Entry 4DNR (X-ray diffraction, 3.68 A resolution); this record covers chains B and A of the 3 polymer chains in the assembly.

[Chain B]
Molecule: Cation efflux system protein CusB
From: Escherichia coli
Reference sequence: P77239 (CUSB_ECOLI); residue numbers follow UniProt; this construct covers 1-407
Amino-acid sequence (413 residues; row label = number of the first residue in the row):
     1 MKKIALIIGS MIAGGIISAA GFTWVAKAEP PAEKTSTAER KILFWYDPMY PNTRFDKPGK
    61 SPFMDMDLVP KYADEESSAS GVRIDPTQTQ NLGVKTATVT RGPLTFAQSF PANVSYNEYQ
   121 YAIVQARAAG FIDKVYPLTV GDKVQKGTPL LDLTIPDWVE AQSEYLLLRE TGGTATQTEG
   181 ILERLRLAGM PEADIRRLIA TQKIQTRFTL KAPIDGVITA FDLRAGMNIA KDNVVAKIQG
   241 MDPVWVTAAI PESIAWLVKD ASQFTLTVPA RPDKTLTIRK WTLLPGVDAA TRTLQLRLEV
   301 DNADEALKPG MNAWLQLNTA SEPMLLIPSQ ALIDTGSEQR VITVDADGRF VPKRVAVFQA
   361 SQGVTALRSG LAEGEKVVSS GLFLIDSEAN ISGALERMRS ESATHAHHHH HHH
Not modelled in the structure: 1-78, 401-413
Construct notes: expression tag (408-413)

[Chain A]
Molecule: Cation efflux system protein CusA
From: Escherichia coli
Reference sequence: P38054 (CUSA_ECOLI); residue numbers follow UniProt; this construct covers 1-1047
Amino-acid sequence (1054 residues; numbered -6 to 1047; the number before each row is that of its first residue; numbers below 1 keep their minus sign (Met-6 is residue -6)):
    -6 MHHHHHHMIE WIIRRSVANR FLVLMGALFL SIWGTWTIIN TPVDALPDLS DVQVIIKTSY
    54 PGQAPQIVEN QVTYPLTTTM LSVPGAKTVR GFSQFGDSYV YVIFEDGTDP YWARSRVLEY
   114 LNQVQGKLPA GVSAELGPDA TGVGWIYEYA LVDRSGKHDL ADLRSLQDWF LKYELKTIPD
   174 VAEVASVGGV VKEYQVVIDP QRLAQYGISL AEVKSALDAS NQEAGGSSIE LAEAEYMVRA
   234 SGYLQTLDDF NHIVLKASEN GVPVYLRDVA KVQIGPEMRR GIAELNGEGE VAGGVVILRS
   294 GKNAREVIAA VKDKLETLKS SLPEGVEIVT TYDRSQLIDR AIDNLSGKLL EEFIVVAVVC
   354 ALFLWHVRSA LVAIISLPLG LCIAFIVMHF QGLNANIMSL GGIAIAVGAM VDAAIVMIEN
   414 AHKRLEEWQH QHPDATLDNK TRWQVITDAS VEVGPALFIS LLIITLSFIP IFTLEGQEGR
   474 LFGPLAFTKT YAMAGAALLA IVVIPILMGY WIRGKIPPES SNPLNRFLIR VYHPLLLKVL
   534 HWPKTTLLVA ALSVLTVLWP LNKVGGEFLP QINEGDLLYM PSTLPGISAA EAASMLQKTD
   594 KLIMSVPEVA RVFGKTGKAE TATDSAPLEM VETTIQLKPQ EQWRPGMTMD KIIEELDNTV
   654 RLPGLANLWV PPIRNRIDML STGIKSPIGI KVSGTVLADI DAMAEQIEEV ARTVPGVASA
   714 LAFRLEGGRY INVEINREKA ARYGMTVADV QLFVTSAVGG AMVGETVEGI ARYPINLRYP
   774 QSWRDSPQAL RQLPILTPMK QQITLADVAD IKVSTGPSML KTENARPTSW IYIDARDRDM
   834 VSVVHDLQKA IAEKVQLKPG TSVAFSGQFE LLERANHKLK LMVPMTLMII FVLLYLAFRR
   894 VGEALLIISS VPFALVGGIW LLWWMGFHLS VATGTGFIAL AGVAAEFGVV MLMYLRHAIE
   954 AVPSLNNPQT FSEQKLDEAL YHGAVLRVRP KAMTVAVIIA GLLPILWGTG AGSEVMSRIA
  1014 APMIGGMITA PLLSLFIIPA AYKLMWLHRH RVRK
Not modelled in the structure: -6 to 0, 505-516, 1044-1047
Construct notes: expression tag (-6 to 0); engineered mutation Phe716 (Glu in P38054)
Bound ions: Cu ion: Met573, Met672
Swiss-Prot annotation at these positions:
  - mutagenesis: Ala399 (A399D: Strong decrease in copper resistance), Asp405 (D405N: Loss of copper resistance), Glu412 (E412D: Slight decrease in copper resistance; E412Q: Loss of copper resistance), Met573 (M573I: Loss of copper resistance), Met623 (M623I: Loss of copper resistance), Met640 (M640I: No change in copper resistance), Met672 (M672I: Loss of copper resistance), Met738 (M738I: No change in copper resistance), Met755 (M755I: Slight decrease in copper resistance), Met792 (M792I: No change in copper resistance), Met812 (M812I: Slight decrease in copper resistance), Met833 (M833I: Slight decrease in copper resistance)

[How chain B and chain A interact]
Residue-residue contacts - 72 pairs, chain B then chain A:
  Ala79(B) with Asn651(A), hydrogen bond (backbone-side chain)
  Ser80(B) with Asn651(A); Thr652(A)
  Val82(B) with Ser598(A); Thr652(A)
  Ile84(B) with Lys594(A); Leu595(A), hydrophobic
  Asp85(B) with Lys594(A), hydrogen bond (backbone-side chain)
  Pro86(B) with Lys591(A)
  Thr87(B) with Gln590(A); Lys594(A)
  Gln88(B) with Gln590(A)
  Thr89(B) with Gly282(A); Gln590(A), hydrogen bond (backbone-side chain); Lys594(A), hydrogen bond
  Gln90(B) with Gly282(A); Glu283(A), hydrogen bond (side chain-backbone)
  Asn91(B) with Arg147(A), hydrogen bond (backbone-side chain); Glu281(A), hydrogen bond (backbone-backbone)
  Leu92(B) with Val145(A), hydrophobic; Asp146(A), hydrogen bond (backbone-backbone); Arg147(A); Leu278(A), hydrophobic; Glu281(A); Gly282(A); Val284(A), hydrophobic
  Gly93(B) with Asp146(A), hydrogen bond (backbone-backbone); His151(A); Asp152(A)
  Val94(B) with Gly149(A); His151(A)
  Lys95(B) with Gly149(A); Lys150(A); His151(A); Asp152(A), salt bridge; Asp155(A), salt bridge
  Asn113(B) with Asn253(A), hydrogen bond
  Ala249(B) with Val255(A), hydrophobic
  Pro251(B) with Arg260(A)
  Ala290(B) with Lys249(A), hydrogen bond (backbone-side chain)
  Thr291(B) with Val255(A)
  Arg292(B) with Gln198(A), hydrogen bond (side chain-backbone); Tyr199(A)
  Thr293(B) with Val255(A)
  Gln330(B) with Ile267(A), hydrogen bond (side chain-backbone)
  Asp334(B) with Lys264(A), salt bridge
  Thr335(B) with Ser775(A)
  Gly336(B) with Pro773(A); Ser775(A)
  Ser337(B) with Ser775(A)
  Ser380(B) with Asp152(A), hydrogen bond
  Gly381(B) with Pro269(A)
  Leu382(B) with Ala154(A), hydrophobic; Gly268(A); Pro269(A)
  Leu384(B) with Pro269(A)
  Ile385(B) with Glu270(A); Arg272(A); Ala582(A), hydrophobic
  Asp386(B) with Glu186(A); Gln188(A), hydrogen bond; Pro269(A); Glu270(A); Arg771(A), hydrogen bond (backbone-side chain)
  Ser387(B) with Met271(A); Arg771(A)
  Glu388(B) with Gln774(A); Arg777(A), salt bridge
  Asn390(B) with Gln774(A)
  Ile391(B) with Gln774(A), hydrogen bond (backbone-side chain)
  Arg397(B) with Ala583(A); Glu584(A), salt bridge
Interface residues without a listed pair, chain B (45 interface residues in all): Thr96, Gln108, Pro111, Glu252, Ala289, Glu338, Ala389
Interface residues without a listed pair, chain A (57 interface residues in all): Leu153, Leu156, Val183, Gly254, Pro256, Val257, Gln266, Gly280, Ser581, Ser587, Glu648, Asn769, Asp778

[Summary]
Chain B and chain A form an interface of 45 and 57 residues respectively, with 17 hydrogen bonds and 5 salt
bridges. Polar contacts include Lys95(B)-Asp152(A), Lys95(B)-Asp155(A) and Asp334(B)-Lys264(A). Met573(A) and
Met672(A) form the Cu ion site. From UniProt: 12 mutagenesis sites on chain A.
Here chain B is Cation efflux system protein CusB and chain A is Cation efflux system protein CusA, both from
Escherichia coli. Entry 4DNR (Crystal structure of the CusBA heavy-metal efflux complex from Escherichia coli,
E716F mutant) was determined by X-ray diffraction.
